PDB entry 9E1Q | electron microscopy, 3.10 A resolution | chains E and J of the 11 polymer chains in the assembly

Chain E:
Molecule: Histone H3.2
Organism: Xenopus laevis
Reference sequence: P84233 (H32_XENLA); residues 0-135 here correspond to UniProt positions 1-136 (UniProt number = residue number + 1)
Chain sequence (136 residues; each row starts with the number of its first residue; numbering starts at 0):
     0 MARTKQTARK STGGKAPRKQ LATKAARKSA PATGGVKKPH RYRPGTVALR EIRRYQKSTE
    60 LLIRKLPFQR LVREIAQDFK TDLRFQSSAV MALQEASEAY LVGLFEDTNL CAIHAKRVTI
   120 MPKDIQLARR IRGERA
Not modelled in the structure: 0-37, 134-135
Curated features (UniProtKB/Swiss-Prot):
  - modified residue: Arg2 (Asymmetric dimethylarginine), Thr3 (Phosphothreonine), Lys4 (Allysine), Gln5 (5-glutamyl dopamine), Thr6 (Phosphothreonine), Arg8 (Citrulline), Lys9 (N6,N6,N6-trimethyllysine), Ser10 (ADP-ribosylserine), Thr11 (Phosphothreonine), Lys14 (N6-(2-hydroxyisobutyryl)lysine), Arg17 (Asymmetric dimethylarginine), Lys18 (N6-(2-hydroxyisobutyryl)lysine), Lys23 (N6-(2-hydroxyisobutyryl)lysine), Arg26 (Citrulline), Lys27 (N6,N6,N6-trimethyllysine), Ser28 (ADP-ribosylserine), Lys36 (N6,N6,N6-trimethyllysine), Lys37 (N6-methyllysine), Tyr41 (Phosphotyrosine), Lys56 (N6,N6,N6-trimethyllysine) and 8 more in UniProt
  - lipidation: Cys110 (S-palmitoyl cysteine)

Chain J:
Molecule: 152-nt DNA strand
Organism: Homo sapiens
Sequence (152 nucleotides; numbered -75 to 76; the number before each row is that of its first residue; numbers below 1 keep their minus sign (DC-75 is residue -75)):
   -75 CCCTGGAGAA TCCCGGTGCC GAGGCCGCTC AATTGGTCGT AGACAGCTCT AGCACCGCTT
   -15 AAACGCACGT ACGCGCTGTC CCCCGCGTTT TAACCGCCAA GGGGATTACT CCCTAGTCTC
    45 CAGGCACGTG TCAGATATAT ACATCCTGTG CA

Interface between chain E and chain J:
Pairs across the interface - 22 pairs, chain E then chain J:
  His39(E) with DG-68(J), sugar contact
  Arg40(E) with DG9(J), hydrogen bond to the base; DC10(J), hydrogen bond to the sugar
  Tyr41(E) with DG-68(J), sugar contact; DG9(J), sugar contact; DC10(J), hydrogen bond to the phosphate
  Arg42(E) with DG9(J), sugar contact
  Pro43(E) with DC8(J), phosphate contact; DG9(J), phosphate contact
  Gly44(E) with DG9(J), hydrogen bond to the phosphate
  Val46(E) with DG9(J), phosphate contact; DC10(J), phosphate contact
  Ala47(E) with DG9(J), phosphate contact
  Arg49(E) with DA-67(J), sugar contact; DA-66(J), salt bridge to the phosphate
  Arg63(E) with DC18(J), salt bridge to the phosphate
  Lys64(E) with DC18(J), phosphate contact
  Leu65(E) with DA17(J), phosphate contact; DC18(J), phosphate contact
  Pro66(E) with DA17(J), phosphate contact
  Arg69(E) with DA17(J), salt bridge to the phosphate
  Arg83(E) with DG27(J), sugar contact
Interface residues without a listed pair, chain E (16 interface residues in all): Thr45
Interface residues without a listed pair, chain J (10 interface residues in all): DG26

In short:
Chain E and chain J form an interface of 16 and 10 residues respectively; the contacts include 4 hydrogen
bonds and 3 salt bridges. Polar contacts include Arg40(E)-DG9(J), Arg40(E)-DC10(J) and Tyr41(E)-DC10(J).
Chain E is Histone H3.2 (Xenopus laevis) and chain J is a 152-nt DNA strand (Homo sapiens); the structure,
Snf2h bound nucleosome complex - ClassB3, was determined by electron microscopy, deposited together with 9E1L,
9E1M, 9E1N, 9E1O, 9E1P, 9E1R and 4 further entries.
